9B76 - chains H and L; structure by X-ray diffraction, 1.73 A resolution.

# Chain H
Name: h44H10-V21 Antibody, heavy chain
From: Homo sapiens
Notes: antibody fragment or engineered binder
Amino-acid sequence (223 residues; numbered 1 to 216 plus 7 insertion-coded residues; the number before each row is that of its first residue; a row labelled like 82A-82C holds insertion residues (82A, then the next letters in order)):
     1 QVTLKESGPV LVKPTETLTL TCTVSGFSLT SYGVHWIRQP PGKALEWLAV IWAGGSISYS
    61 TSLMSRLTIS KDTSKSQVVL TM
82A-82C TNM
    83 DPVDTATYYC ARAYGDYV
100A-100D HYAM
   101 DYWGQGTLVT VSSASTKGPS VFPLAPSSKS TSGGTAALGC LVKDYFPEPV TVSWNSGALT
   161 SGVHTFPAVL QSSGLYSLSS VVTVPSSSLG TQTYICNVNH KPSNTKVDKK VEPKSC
Disordered / not traced: 127-132, 215-216
Cystine bridges: Cys22-Cys92, Cys140-Cys196
Bound ions: K+ site 1: Gly8, Thr107; K+ site 2 near Thr73 (its only coordinating residue here)
Reported in the primary citation:
  - contacts within the chain: Leu29-Lys71 (backbone contact)
  - mutagenesis - K71V/V78F (Tm change 2.6 degC): decreased stability

# Chain L
Name: h44H10-V21 Antibody, light chain
From: Homo sapiens
Notes: antibody fragment or engineered binder
Amino-acid sequence (214 residues; row label = number of the first residue in the row):
     1 DIQMTQSPSS LSASVGDRVT ITCRASQEIS GYLTWLQQKP GKAPKLLIYA ASTLDSGVPK
    61 RFSGSRSGTD FTLTISSLQP EDFATYYCLQ YTNYPLTFGQ GTKLEIKRTV AAPSVFIFPP
   121 SDEQLKSGTA SVVCLLNNFY PREAKVQWKV DNALQSGNSQ ESVTEQDSKD STYSLSSTLT
   181 LSKADYEKHK VYACEVTHQG LSSPVTKSFN RGEC
Disordered / not traced: 213-214
Cystine bridges: Cys23-Cys88, Cys134-Cys194
Bound ions: K+ site 1: Glu28, Gly68; K+ site 2 near Gln160 (its only coordinating residue here)

# Chain H / chain L interface
Pairs across the interface (64):
  His35(H) - Leu96(L)
  Gln39(H) - Gln38(L)  hydrogen bond
  Gln39(H) - Tyr87(L)  hydrogen bond
  Lys43(H) - Tyr87(L)
  Ala44(H) - Tyr87(L)  hydrophobic
  Ala44(H) - Gln100(L)
  Leu45(H) - Pro44(L)  hydrophobic
  Leu45(H) - Tyr87(L)  hydrophobic
  Leu45(H) - Phe98(L)
  Trp47(H) - Tyr94(L)  hydrophobic
  Trp47(H) - Pro95(L)  hydrophobic
  Trp47(H) - Leu96(L)
  Trp47(H) - Phe98(L)
  Val50(H) - Tyr94(L)
  Trp52(H) - Tyr94(L)  hydrogen bond
  Ser58(H) - Tyr94(L)
  Tyr91(H) - Gln38(L)  hydrogen bond
  Tyr91(H) - Lys42(L)
  Tyr91(H) - Ala43(L)  hydrophobic
  Tyr91(H) - Pro44(L)
  Val100(H) - Tyr91(L)
  Val100(H) - Tyr94(L)
  Val100(H) - Leu96(L)  hydrophobic
  His100A(H) - Tyr32(L)  hydrogen bond
  His100A(H) - Tyr91(L)
  His100A(H) - Thr92(L)  hydrogen bond (side chain-backbone)
  Ala100C(H) - Tyr49(L)  hydrophobic
  Ala100C(H) - Tyr91(L)
  Met100D(H) - Leu96(L)  hydrophobic
  Asp101(H) - Leu46(L)
  Trp103(H) - Leu36(L)  hydrophobic
  Trp103(H) - Pro44(L)  hydrophobic
  Gly104(H) - Ala43(L)
  Val121(H) - Glu123(L)
  Phe122(H) - Ser121(L)
  Phe122(H) - Glu123(L)
  Phe122(H) - Gln124(L)
  Pro123(H) - Ser121(L)
  Pro123(H) - Glu123(L)
  Leu124(H) - Phe118(L)  hydrophobic
  Leu124(H) - Val133(L)  hydrophobic
  Ala125(H) - Phe118(L)
  Thr135(H) - Phe116(L)
  Ala137(H) - Phe116(L)  hydrophobic
  Ala137(H) - Phe118(L)
  Leu141(H) - Ser131(L)
  Lys143(H) - Gln124(L)
  Lys143(H) - Ser131(L)
  His164(H) - Asn137(L)  hydrogen bond
  His164(H) - Asn138(L)  hydrogen bond
  His164(H) - Ser174(L)  hydrogen bond
  Phe166(H) - Leu135(L)  hydrophobic
  Phe166(H) - Ser162(L)
  Phe166(H) - Thr164(L)
  Phe166(H) - Ser174(L)
  Phe166(H) - Leu175(L)
  Phe166(H) - Ser176(L)
  Pro167(H) - Ser162(L)  hydrogen bond (backbone-side chain)
  Pro167(H) - Val163(L)
  Val169(H) - Gln160(L)
  Leu170(H) - Gln160(L)
  Val181(H) - Leu135(L)  hydrophobic
  Thr183(H) - Asn137(L)
  Lys209(H) - Glu123(L)  salt bridge
Also at the interface, not in a pair above, chain H (42 interface residues in all): Ile37, Glu46, Gln105, Ala136, Leu138, Gln171, Ser179, Lys214
Also at the interface, not in a pair above, chain L (39 interface residues in all): Thr34, Leu89, Gly99, Pro119, Pro120, Glu161

# Overview
42 residues of chain H face 39 of chain L across their interface; the contacts include 10 hydrogen bonds and 1
salt bridge. Polar contacts include Lys209(H)-Glu123(L), Gln39(H)-Gln38(L) and Gln39(H)-Tyr87(L). Gly8(H) and
Thr107(H) coordinate K+ site 1. The paper reports that K71V/V78F of chain H reduce stability; contacts within
the chain involving Leu29(H) and Lys71(H).
Chain H is h44H10-V21 Antibody, heavy chain and chain L is h44H10-V21 Antibody, light chain, both from Homo
sapiens; the structure, Crystal structure of humanized 44H10 Fab Version 21, was determined by X-ray
diffraction (same publication as 9B74, 9B75 and 9B7B).
